3ZXO - chains A and B; structure by X-ray diffraction, 1.90 A resolution.

[Chain A (and B)]
Protein: Redox sensor histidine kinase response regulator devs
From: Mycobacterium tuberculosis
Notes: EC 2.7.3.-, 2.7.13.3; fragment: atp-binding domain, residues 454-578; chain B of this document is another copy of the same molecule, construct and numbering; everything in this record applies to it too
UniProt: P95194 (DEVS_MYCTU); residue numbers follow UniProt; this construct covers 454-578
Sequence (129 residues; numbered 450 to 578; the number before each row is that of its first residue):
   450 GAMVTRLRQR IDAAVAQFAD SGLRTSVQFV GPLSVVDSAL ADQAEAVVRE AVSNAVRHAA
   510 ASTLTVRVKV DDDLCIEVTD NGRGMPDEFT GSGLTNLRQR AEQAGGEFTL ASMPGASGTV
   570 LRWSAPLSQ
Disordered / not traced: 450-453 (chain B: 450-452, 578)
Modified residues: Mse452 (selenomethionine); C524 (cysteinesulfonic acid; OCS); Mse534, Mse562 (selenomethionine; parent Met)
Construct notes: expression tag (450-453); engineered mutation A509 (Lys in P95194), Mse534 (Leu in P95194), Mse562 (Val in P95194)
Ion coordination: Zn2+: H507, D529, E537
Reported in the primary citation:
  - Zn2+ coordination: H507, D529, E537
  - Zn2+ coordination through a water molecule: V505
  - mutagenesis - C524S: unchanged catalytic activity
  - mutagenesis - C524S/E537C: decreased catalytic activity

[Interface between chain A and chain B]
Pairs across the interface (22; chain A residue first):
  R457(A) - V479(B)
  D461(A) - Q477(B)
  V464(A) - R473(B)  hydrogen bond (backbone-side chain)
  A465(A) - R473(B)  hydrogen bond (backbone-side chain)
  A468(A) - R473(B)  hydrogen bond (backbone-side chain)
  S470(A) - R473(B)
  R473(A) - A465(B)  hydrogen bond (side chain-backbone)
  R473(A) - T474(B)  hydrogen bond
  T474(A) - T474(B)  hydrogen bond (backbone-backbone)
  T474(A) - S475(B)  hydrogen bond
  T474(A) - V476(B)  hydrogen bond (backbone-backbone)
  S475(A) - D461(B)  hydrogen bond
  S475(A) - V476(B)
  S475(A) - F478(B)
  V476(A) - V476(B)  hydrogen bond (backbone-backbone)
  V476(A) - Q477(B)
  V476(A) - F478(B)  hydrogen bond (backbone-backbone)
  Q477(A) - R457(B)
  Q477(A) - F478(B)
  Q477(A) - L482(B)
  F478(A) - F478(B)  hydrogen bond (backbone-backbone)
  R516(A) - R457(B)
Other interface residues (no listed pair), chain A (15 interface residues in all): L472, T514
Other interface residues (no listed pair), chain B (15 interface residues in all): V464, A468, L472, G480

[Summary]
The chain A/chain B interface involves 15 residues from each chain, with 12 hydrogen bonds. Among the polar
pairs are V464(A)-R473(B), A465(A)-R473(B) and A468(A)-R473(B). The Zn2+ site is built by H507(A), D529(A) and
E537(A). From the paper: C524S/E537C of chain A reduce catalytic activity; Zn2+ coordination by H507(A),
D529(A) and E537(A).
Both chains are Redox sensor histidine kinase response regulator devs (Mycobacterium tuberculosis). Entry 3ZXO
(Crystal structure of the mutant ATP-binding domain of mycobacterium tuberculosis doss) was determined by
X-ray diffraction.
